7WQT - chains a and M of the 32 polymer chains in the assembly; structure by electron microscopy, 4.30 A resolution (low resolution: residue-level contacts below are approximate; hydrogen-bond / salt-bridge calls are withheld).

# Chain a
Name: von Willebrand factor
From: Homo sapiens
Notes: fragment: D'D3 domain
Reference sequence: P04275 (VWF_HUMAN); numbering as in UniProt (aligned over 764-1241)
Amino-acid sequence (490 residues; row label = number of the first residue in the row):
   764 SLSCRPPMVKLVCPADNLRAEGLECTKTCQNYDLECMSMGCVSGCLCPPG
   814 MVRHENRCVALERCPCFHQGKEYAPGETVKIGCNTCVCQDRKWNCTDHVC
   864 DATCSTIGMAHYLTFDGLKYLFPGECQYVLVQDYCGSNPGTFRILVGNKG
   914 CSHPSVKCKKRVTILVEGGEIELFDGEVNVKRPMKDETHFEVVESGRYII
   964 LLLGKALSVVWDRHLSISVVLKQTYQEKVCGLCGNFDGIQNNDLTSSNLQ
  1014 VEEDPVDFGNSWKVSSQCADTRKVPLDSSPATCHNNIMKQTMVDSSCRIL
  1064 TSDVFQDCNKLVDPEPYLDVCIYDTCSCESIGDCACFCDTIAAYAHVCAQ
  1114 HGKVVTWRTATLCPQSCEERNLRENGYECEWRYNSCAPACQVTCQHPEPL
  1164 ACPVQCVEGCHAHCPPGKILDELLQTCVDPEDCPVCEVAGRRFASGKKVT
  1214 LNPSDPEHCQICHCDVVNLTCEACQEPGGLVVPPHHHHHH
Unresolved in the structure: 1242-1253
Differences from the reference sequence: expression tag (1242-1253)
Disulfides: Cys767-Cys808, Cys776-Cys804, Cys788-Cys799, Cys792-Cys827, Cys810-Cys821, Cys829-Cys851, Cys846-Cys863, Cys849-Cys858, Cys867-Cys996, Cys889-Cys1031, Cys898-Cys993, Cys914-Cys921, Cys1046-Cys1089, Cys1060-Cys1084, Cys1071-Cys1111, Cys1091-Cys1099, Cys1101-Cys1126, Cys1130-Cys1173, Cys1149-Cys1169, Cys1153-Cys1165, Cys1157-Cys1196, Cys1177-Cys1190, Cys1199-Cys1227, Cys1222-Cys1237, Cys1225-Cys1234
Covalent attachments: N-acetylglucosamine (NAG) linked to Asn857, Asn1147
Ion coordination: Ca2+: Asp879, Asn998, Asp1000, Ile1002, Asn1005, Asp1006

# Chain M
Name: von Willebrand antigen 2
From: Homo sapiens
Notes: fragment: D1D2 domain
Reference sequence: P04275 (VWF_HUMAN); numbering as in UniProt (aligned over 23-763)
Amino-acid sequence (741 residues; numbered 23 to 763; the number before each row is that of its first residue):
    23 AEGTRGRSSTARCSLFGSDFVNTFDGSMYSFAGYCSYLLAGGCQKRSFSI
    73 IGDFQNGKRVSLSVYLGEFFDIHLFVNGTVTQGDQRVSMPYASKGLYLET
   123 EAGYYKLSGEAYGFVARIDGSGNFQVLLSDRYFNKTCGLCGNFNIFAEDD
   173 FMTQEGTLTSDPYDFANSWALSSGEQWCERASPPSSSCNISSGEMQKGLW
   223 EQCQLLKSTSVFARCHPLVDPEPFVALCEKTLCECAGGLECACPALLEYA
   273 RTCAQEGMVLYGWTDHSACSPVCPAGMEYRQCVSPCARTCQSLHINEMCQ
   323 ERCVDGCSCPEGQLLDEGLCVESTECPCVHSGKRYPPGTSLSRDCNTCIC
   373 RNSQWICSNEECPGECLVTGQSHFKSFDNRYFTFSGICQYLLARDCQDHS
   423 FSIVIETVQCADDRDAVCTRSVTVRLPGLHNSLVKLKHGAGVAMDGQDVQ
   473 LPLLKGDLRIQHTVTASVRLSYGEDLQMDWDGRGRLLVKLSPVYAGKTCG
   523 LCGNYNGNQGDDFLTPSGLAEPRVEDFGNAWKLHGDCQDLQKQHSDPCAL
   573 NPRMTRFSEEACAVLTSPTFEACHRAVSPLPYLRNCRYDVCSCSDGRECL
   623 CGALASYAAACAGRGVRVAWREPGRCELNCPKGQVYLQCGTPCNLTCRSL
   673 SYPDEECNEACLEGCFCPPGLYMDERGDCVPKAQCPCYYDGEIFQPEDIF
   723 SDHHTMCYCEDGFMHCTMSGVPGSLLPDAVLSSPLSHRSKR
Unresolved in the structure: 23-29, 741-763
Disulfides: Cys35-Cys162, Cys57-Cys200, Cys65-Cys159, Cys210-Cys255, Cys225-Cys250, Cys237-Cys275, Cys257-Cys263, Cys265-Cys291, Cys295-Cys329, Cys304-Cys325, Cys308-Cys321, Cys312-Cys348, Cys331-Cys342, Cys350-Cys372, Cys367-Cys384, Cys370-Cys379, Cys388-Cys524, Cys410-Cys559, Cys418-Cys521, Cys432-Cys440, Cys570-Cys613, Cys584-Cys608, Cys595-Cys633, Cys615-Cys621, Cys623-Cys648, Cys652-Cys687, Cys661-Cys683, Cys665-Cys679, Cys669-Cys707, Cys689-Cys701, Cys709-Cys731, Cys729-Cys738
Covalent attachments: N-acetylglucosamine (NAG) linked to Asn99, Asn156
Ion coordination: Ca2+ site 1: Asp47, Asn164, Asn166, Phe168; Ca2+ site 2: Asp400, Asn528, Asn530, Asp533, Asp534
What the authors report for this chain:
  - mutagenesis - Y87S: decreased binding to D'D3 monomer
  - mutagenesis - Y87S: unchanged binding to another copy of this molecule

# Interface between chain a and chain M
Contacting residue pairs (78; chain a residue first):
  Arg782(a) with Arg447(M); Asn453(M)
  Gln793(a) with Ala552(M)
  Asn794(a) with Leu555(M)
  Asp796(a) with Arg416(M)
  Leu797(a) with Leu413(M); Trp553(M); Lys554(M); Leu555(M)
  Glu798(a) with Ser424(M); Arg447(M); Leu555(M)
  Met800(a) with Val426(M); Thr445(M); Arg447(M); Leu455(M)
  Phe830(a) with Ser539(M)
  His831(a) with Leu541(M); Ala542(M); Glu543(M)
  Gln832(a) with Arg545(M); Asp548(M)
  Gly833(a) with Asp548(M)
  Cys849(a) with Leu541(M)
  Lys855(a) with Pro538(M); Ser539(M)
  Trp856(a) with Ser539(M); Gly540(M); Leu541(M)
  Cys858(a) with Leu541(M)
  Glu888(a) with Ala114(M); Ser115(M); Tyr119(M)
  Gln890(a) with Met320(M)
  Val892(a) with Leu315(M)
  Arg906(a) with Ile317(M); Asn318(M)
  Asn911(a) with Tyr119(M)
  Lys912(a) with Tyr119(M); Ala133(M)
  Lys920(a) with Lys116(M)
  Leu928(a) with Glu319(M)
  Gln1003(a) with Asn530(M); Gln531(M); Gly532(M)
  Asn1004(a) with Asp400(M); Gly529(M); Gln531(M)
  Asn1011(a) with Val351(M); Ser375(M); Gln376(M); Trp377(M)
  Leu1012(a) with Trp377(M); Cys379(M)
  Gln1013(a) with Val351(M); His352(M); Trp377(M)
  Val1014(a) with Arg365(M)
  Glu1016(a) with Arg597(M); Ala598(M)
  Asp1020(a) with Ser353(M)
  Val1027(a) with Met320(M)
  Ser1029(a) with Thr311(M); Gln313(M); Ser314(M)
  Gln1030(a) with Pro112(M); Glu121(M); Thr122(M); Glu123(M)
  Cys1031(a) with Pro112(M); Glu121(M)
  Ala1032(a) with Pro112(M); Tyr113(M); Ala114(M)
  Leu1039(a) with Thr588(M); Leu602(M)
  Lys1073(a) with Pro544(M)
  Leu1074(a) with Pro544(M)
Also at the interface, not in a pair above, chain a (54 interface residues in all): Glu787, Met802, Val842, Ile844, Arg854, Cys889, Gln895, Tyr897, Leu908, Gly913, Arg945, Gly1001, Ile1002, Glu1015, Trp1025
Also at the interface, not in a pair above, chain M (62 interface residues in all): His316, Gly354, Leu363, Asn551, His556, Pro601

# Overview
The interface between chain a and chain M involves 54 residues on one side and 62 on the other. Covalently
linked N-acetylglucosamine: at Asn857(a) and Asn1147(a). The paper reports that Y87S of chain M reduces
binding to D'D3 monomer; Y87S of chain M leaves binding to another copy of this molecule unchanged.
Here chain a is von Willebrand factor and chain M is von Willebrand antigen 2, both from Homo sapiens. Entry
7WQT (Cryo-EM structure of VWF D'D3 dimer complexed with D1D2 at 4.3 angstron resolution (VWF tube)) was
determined by electron microscopy (same publication as 7WPP, 7WPQ, 7WPR and 7WPS).
